4YTG - chain A; structure by X-ray diffraction, 1.80 A resolution.

== Chain A ==
Name: Peptidylarginine deiminase
Organism: Porphyromonas gingivalis (strain ATCC BAA-308 / W83)
Notes: EC 3.5.3.-
UniProtKB: Q9RQJ2 (PAD_PORGI); numbering as in UniProt (aligned over 44-475)
Sequence (432 residues; numbered 44 to 475; the number before each row is that of its first residue):
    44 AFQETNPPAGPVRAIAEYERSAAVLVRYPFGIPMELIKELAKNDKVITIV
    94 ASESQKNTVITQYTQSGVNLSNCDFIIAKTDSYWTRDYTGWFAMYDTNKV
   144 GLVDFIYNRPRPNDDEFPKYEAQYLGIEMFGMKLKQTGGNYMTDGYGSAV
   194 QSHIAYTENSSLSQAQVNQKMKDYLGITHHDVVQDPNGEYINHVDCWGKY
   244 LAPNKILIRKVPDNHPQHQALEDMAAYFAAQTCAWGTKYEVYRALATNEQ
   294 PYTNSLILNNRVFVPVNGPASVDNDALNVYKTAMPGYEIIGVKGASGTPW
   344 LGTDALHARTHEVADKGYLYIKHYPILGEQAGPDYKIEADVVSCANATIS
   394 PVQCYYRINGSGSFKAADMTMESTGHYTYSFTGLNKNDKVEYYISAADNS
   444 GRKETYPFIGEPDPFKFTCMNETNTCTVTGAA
Not modelled in the structure: 374-376, 464-475
Covalent attachments: cysteine (CYS) linked to Cys-462
Construct notes: engineered mutation Ala-351 (Cys in Q9RQJ2)
Metal / ion sites: Na+: Asp-147, Phe-148, Asp-158
Small-molecule neighbours:
  - arginine / methionine: Trp-127, Arg-129, Asp-130, Tyr-150, Arg-152, Arg-154, Gly-182, Tyr-233, Ile-234, His-236, Asp-238, Cys-239, Asn-297, Thr-346, Asp-347, Ala-351
  - cysteine (CYS): Tyr-378, Phe-424, Thr-425, Gly-426, Leu-427, Asn-428, Phe-460
Reported in the primary citation:
  - conformationally variable residues (loop rearrangement, side-chain flip): Asp-130, His-196, Asn-230, Tyr-233, His-236
  - binding site for arginine: Trp-127, Asp-130, Arg-152, Arg-154, Tyr-233, Ile-234, His-236, Asp-238, Thr-346
  - contacts within the chain: Trp-127/Asp-347 (hydrogen bond), Asp-238/Asn-297
  - binding site for methionine: Arg-154
  - specificity-determining residues: Arg-152, Arg-154, Tyr-233
  - catalytic residues: Asp-130, His-236, Asp-238
  - binding site for cysteine: Cys-462
  - catalytic residues: Asn-297 (proposed by the authors, not directly observed)
  - mutagenesis - W127A: abolished expression
  - mutagenesis - D130A, D130N, R152A, G182A, H236A, H236N, D238A, D238N, N297A: abolished catalytic activity
  - mutagenesis - R154A, R154E, T180A: decreased catalytic activity

== Summary ==
Ligands of chain A: cysteine and arginine / methionine. Asp-147, Phe-148 and Asp-158 form the Na+ site. From
the paper: catalytic residues Asp-130, His-236 and Asp-238 among others; D130A, D130N and R152A, among others,
abolish catalytic activity; 13 substitutions were tested in all.
Chain A is Peptidylarginine deiminase (Porphyromonas gingivalis (strain ATCC BAA-308 / W83)); the structure,
Crystal structure of Porphyromonas gingivalis peptidylarginine deiminase (PPAD) mutant C351A in complex with
dipeptide Met-Arg, was determined by X-ray diffraction, deposited together with 4YT9 and 4YTB.
